Entry 1T83 (X-ray diffraction, 3.00 A resolution); this record covers chains A and C of the 3 polymer chains in the assembly.

[Chain A]
Protein: IGG1
Organism: Homo sapiens
Notes: fragment: Fc
Chain sequence (224 residues; numbered 224 to 447; the number before each row is that of its first residue):
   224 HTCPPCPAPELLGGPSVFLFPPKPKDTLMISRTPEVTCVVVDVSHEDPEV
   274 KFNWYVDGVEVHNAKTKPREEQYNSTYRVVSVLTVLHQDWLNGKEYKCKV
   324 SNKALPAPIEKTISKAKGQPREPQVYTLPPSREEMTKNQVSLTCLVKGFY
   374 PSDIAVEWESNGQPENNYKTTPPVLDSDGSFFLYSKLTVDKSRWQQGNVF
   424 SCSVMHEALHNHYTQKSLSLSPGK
Disordered / not traced: 224-234, 445-447
Disulfide bonds: Cys261-Cys321, Cys367-Cys425
Covalent attachments: glycan linked to Asn297
Ion coordination: dibromomercury Hg near Met252 (its only coordinating residue here)
Small-molecule neighbours: dibromomercury (HG2): Lys248, Met252, Ser254, Arg255

[Chain C]
Protein: Low affinity immunoglobulin gamma Fc region receptor III-B
Organism: Homo sapiens
Notes: fragment: Fc gamma receptor type III
UniProt: O75015 (FC3B_HUMAN); residues 1-176 here correspond to UniProt positions 19-194 (UniProt number = residue number + 18)
Chain sequence (176 residues; row label = number of the first residue in the row):
     1 RTEDLPKAVVFLEPQWYSVLEKDSVTLKCQGAYSPEDNSTQWFHNESLIS
    51 SQASSYFIDAATVNDSGEYRCQTNLSTLSDPVQLEVHIGWLLLQAPRWVF
   101 KEEDPIHLRCHSWKNTALHKVTYLQNGKDRKYFHHNSDFHIPKATLKDSG
   151 SYFCRGLVGSKNVSSETVNITITQGL
Disordered / not traced: 1-4, 172-176
Disulfide bonds: Cys29-Cys71, Cys110-Cys154
UniProt features mapped onto this chain:
  - glycosylation (N-linked (GlcNAc...) asparagine): Asn38, Asn45, Asn64, Asn74, Asn162, Asn169

[Chain A / chain C interface]
Contacting residue pairs (15; chain A residue first):
  Gly237(A) - Lys120(C)  hydrogen bond (backbone-side chain)
  Gly237(A) - His134(C)
  Pro238(A) - His134(C)
  Ser239(A) - Lys120(C)  hydrogen bond
  Asp265(A) - Lys120(C)  salt bridge
  Asp265(A) - Tyr132(C)
  Asp265(A) - His134(C)  hydrogen bond (backbone-side chain)
  Ser267(A) - His134(C)  hydrogen bond
  Tyr296(A) - Gly127(C)
  Tyr296(A) - Lys128(C)  hydrogen bond
  Tyr296(A) - Asp129(C)
  Ser298(A) - Lys131(C)
  Ser298(A) - Tyr132(C)
  Thr299(A) - Tyr132(C)
  Ala327(A) - His134(C)
Also at the interface, not in a pair above, chain A (11 interface residues in all): Leu235, Gly236
Also at the interface, not in a pair above, chain C (9 interface residues in all): Arg130, His135

[In short]
Chain A and chain C form an interface of 11 and 9 residues respectively; the contacts include 5 hydrogen bonds
and 1 salt bridge. Polar pairs include Asp265(A)-Lys120(C), Gly237(A)-Lys120(C) and Ser239(A)-Lys120(C). Chain
A binds dibromomercury.
Chain A is IGG1 and chain C is Low affinity immunoglobulin gamma Fc region receptor III-B, both from Homo
sapiens; the structure, Crystal structure of a human type III FC gamma receptor in complex with an FC fragment
..., was determined by X-ray diffraction (same publication as 1T89).
